3D54 - chains J and K of the 4 polymer chains in the assembly; structure by X-ray diffraction, 3.50 A resolution.

Chain J (and K):
Name: Formylglycinamide ribonucleotide amidotransferase
Source organism: Thermotoga maritima
Notes: EC 6.3.5.3; chain K of this document is another copy of the same molecule, construct and numbering; everything in this record applies to it too
UniProt: Q9X0X1 (Q9X0X1_THEMA); residues 1-82 here = UniProt positions 1-82
Chain sequence (82 residues; row label = number of the first residue in the row):
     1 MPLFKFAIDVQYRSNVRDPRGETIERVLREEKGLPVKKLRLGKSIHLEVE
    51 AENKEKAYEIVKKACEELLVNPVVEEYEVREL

Interface between chain J and chain K:
Contacting residue pairs (56):
  Leu3(J) - Lys37(K)
  Asp9(J) - Ser44(K)  hydrogen bond
  Asp9(J) - His46(K)  salt bridge
  Asp9(J) - Arg80(K)  salt bridge
  Val10(J) - Ser44(K)
  Gln11(J) - Ser44(K)  hydrogen bond (side chain-backbone)
  Ile24(J) - Leu69(K)  hydrophobic
  Leu28(J) - Ala64(K)  hydrophobic
  Leu28(J) - Leu68(K)  hydrophobic
  Lys32(J) - Glu67(K)
  Leu34(J) - Ile60(K)
  Leu34(J) - Ala64(K)  hydrophobic
  Pro35(J) - Val49(K)
  Pro35(J) - Glu50(K)  hydrogen bond (backbone-backbone)
  Val36(J) - Leu47(K)  hydrophobic
  Val36(J) - Glu48(K)
  Lys37(J) - Glu48(K)  hydrogen bond (backbone-backbone)
  Lys38(J) - Leu47(K)
  Lys38(J) - Glu48(K)  hydrogen bond (backbone-backbone)
  Leu39(J) - Ile45(K)  hydrophobic
  Leu39(J) - His46(K)
  Leu39(J) - Leu47(K)  hydrophobic
  Arg40(J) - Ile45(K)
  Arg40(J) - His46(K)  hydrogen bond (backbone-backbone)
  Gly42(J) - Lys43(K)
  Gly42(J) - Ser44(K)  hydrogen bond (backbone-backbone)
  Lys43(J) - Gly42(K)
  Lys43(J) - Ser44(K)  hydrogen bond (backbone-side chain)
  Ser44(J) - Asp9(K)  hydrogen bond
  Ser44(J) - Gln11(K)
  Ser44(J) - Leu41(K)
  Ser44(J) - Gly42(K)  hydrogen bond (backbone-backbone)
  Ser44(J) - Lys43(K)
  Ser44(J) - Ser44(K)
  Ile45(J) - Leu39(K)  hydrophobic
  Ile45(J) - Arg40(K)
  His46(J) - Asp9(K)  salt bridge
  His46(J) - Gln11(K)  hydrogen bond
  His46(J) - Leu39(K)
  His46(J) - Arg40(K)  hydrogen bond (backbone-backbone)
  Leu47(J) - Val36(K)  hydrophobic
  Leu47(J) - Leu39(K)  hydrophobic
  Glu48(J) - Val36(K)
  Glu48(J) - Lys37(K)  hydrogen bond (backbone-backbone)
  Val49(J) - Pro35(K)
  Val49(J) - Val36(K)  hydrophobic
  Glu50(J) - Pro35(K)  hydrogen bond (backbone-backbone)
  Ile60(J) - Leu34(K)  hydrophobic
  Ile60(J) - Pro35(K)  hydrophobic
  Lys63(J) - Leu34(K)
  Ala64(J) - Leu28(K)  hydrophobic
  Ala64(J) - Leu34(K)  hydrophobic
  Glu67(J) - Lys32(K)
  Leu68(J) - Leu28(K)  hydrophobic
  Arg80(J) - Asp9(K)  salt bridge
  Arg80(J) - Arg80(K)
Also at the interface, not in a pair above, chain J (33 interface residues in all): Val27, Leu41, Leu69, Glu78
Also at the interface, not in a pair above, chain K (31 interface residues in all): Val10, Ile24, Val27, Lys38, Lys63

In short:
Chain J and chain K form an interface of 33 and 31 residues respectively, with 14 hydrogen bonds and 4 salt
bridges. Polar pairs include Asp9(J)-His46(K), Asp9(J)-Arg80(K) and Asp9(J)-Ser44(K).
Both chains are Formylglycinamide ribonucleotide amidotransferase (Thermotoga maritima). Entry 3D54 (Structure
of PurLQS from Thermotoga maritima) was determined by X-ray diffraction.
